PDB entry 6QKU | X-ray diffraction, 1.51 A resolution | chains A and B

# Chain A (and B)
Protein: Fluoroacetate dehalogenase
Organism: Rhodopseudomonas palustris
Notes: chain B of this document is another copy of the same molecule, construct and numbering; everything in this record applies to it too
Reference sequence: A0A2R4GQN1 (A0A2R4GQN1_RHOPL); numbering as in UniProt (aligned over 1-302)
Sequence (306 residues; numbered -1 to 304; the number before each row is that of its first residue; numbers below 1 keep their minus sign (Gly-1 is residue -1)):
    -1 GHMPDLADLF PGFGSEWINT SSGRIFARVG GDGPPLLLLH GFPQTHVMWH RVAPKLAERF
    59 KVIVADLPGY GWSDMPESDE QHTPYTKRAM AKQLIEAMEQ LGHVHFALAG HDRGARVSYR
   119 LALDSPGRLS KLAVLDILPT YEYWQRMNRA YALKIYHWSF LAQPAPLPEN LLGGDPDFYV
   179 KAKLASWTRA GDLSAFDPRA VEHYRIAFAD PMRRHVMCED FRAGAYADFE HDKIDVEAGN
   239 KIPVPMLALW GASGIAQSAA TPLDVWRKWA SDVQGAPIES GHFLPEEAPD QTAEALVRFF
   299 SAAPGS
Disordered / not traced: -1 to 2, 300-304 (chain B: -1 to 3, 301-304)
Construct notes: expression tag (-1 to 0, 303-304); conflict Pro2 (Ser in A0A2R4GQN1), Glu78 (Asp in A0A2R4GQN1), Leu119 (Met in A0A2R4GQN1), Arg197 (Gln in A0A2R4GQN1), Val199 (Ile in A0A2R4GQN1), Phe219 (Tyr in A0A2R4GQN1), Ile232 (Ala in A0A2R4GQN1), Val295 (Met in A0A2R4GQN1), Arg296 (Thr in A0A2R4GQN1)
Ligand contacts:
  - glycolic acid / chloroacetic acid: Asp110, Arg111, Arg114, Asp134, Ile135, Tyr141, Ile153, His155, Trp156, Trp185, Phe219, His280
  - chloroacetic acid (R3W): Asp134, Tyr141, Lys152, Ile153, Trp185, Gly252, Ile253, Ala254, His280
Reported in the primary citation:
  - allosteric site: Tyr141, Lys152, Ile153 (from molecular simulation)
  - mutagenesis - K152I: unchanged stability
  - catalytic residues: Asp110 (citing earlier work)
  - mutagenesis - H280N: decreased catalytic activity (citing earlier work)

# Chain A / chain B interface
Residue-residue contacts (43):
  Trp142(A) - Arg147(B)
  Met145(A) - Met145(B)
  Met145(A) - Asn146(B)  hydrogen bond (backbone-backbone)
  Met145(A) - Ala150(B)  hydrophobic
  Asn146(A) - Met145(B)
  Arg147(A) - Trp142(B)
  Arg147(A) - Met145(B)
  Arg147(A) - Ala223(B)  hydrogen bond (side chain-backbone)
  Arg147(A) - Tyr224(B)
  Arg147(A) - Phe227(B)
  Ala150(A) - Met145(B)  hydrophobic
  Ala150(A) - Ser157(B)
  Leu151(A) - Ala160(B)  hydrophobic
  Leu151(A) - Gln161(B)  hydrogen bond (backbone-side chain)
  Leu151(A) - Ala223(B)  hydrophobic
  Leu151(A) - Tyr224(B)
  Tyr154(A) - Phe158(B)  hydrophobic
  Tyr154(A) - Gln161(B)
  Tyr154(A) - Leu165(B)
  Ser157(A) - Ala150(B)
  Phe158(A) - Tyr154(B)  hydrophobic
  Phe158(A) - Phe158(B)  hydrophobic
  Ala160(A) - Leu151(B)  hydrophobic
  Gln161(A) - Leu151(B)  hydrogen bond (side chain-backbone)
  Gln161(A) - Tyr154(B)
  Pro164(A) - Phe176(B)  hydrophobic
  Leu165(A) - Tyr154(B)
  Leu165(A) - Lys181(B)
  Asn168(A) - Asp173(B)  hydrogen bond
  Asn168(A) - Phe176(B)
  Leu169(A) - Leu169(B)
  Leu169(A) - Tyr177(B)  hydrophobic
  Leu170(A) - Leu169(B)  hydrophobic
  Asp173(A) - Asn168(B)  hydrogen bond
  Phe176(A) - Leu165(B)  hydrophobic
  Phe176(A) - Asn168(B)
  Tyr177(A) - Leu169(B)  hydrophobic
  Lys181(A) - Leu165(B)
  Ala223(A) - Arg147(B)  hydrogen bond (backbone-side chain)
  Ala223(A) - Leu151(B)  hydrophobic
  Tyr224(A) - Arg147(B)
  Tyr224(A) - Leu151(B)
  Phe227(A) - Arg147(B)
Other interface residues (no listed pair), chain A (27 interface residues in all): Trp156, Gly172, Ala180, Glu228
Other interface residues (no listed pair), chain B (24 interface residues in all): Pro164, Leu170, Gly172

# Summary
27 residues of chain A and 24 residues of chain B are in contact; the contacts include 7 hydrogen bonds. Polar
contacts include Arg147(A)-Ala223(B), Leu151(A)-Gln161(B) and Asn168(A)-Asp173(B). Bound to chain A:
chloroacetic acid and glycolic acid / chloroacetic acid. From the paper: the catalytic residue Asp110(A);
H280N of chain A reduces catalytic activity.
Chain A and chain B are both Fluoroacetate dehalogenase (Rhodopseudomonas palustris); the structure, Crystal
Structure of the Fluoroacetate Dehalogenase RPA1163 - Tyr219Phe - Chloroacetate soaked 2hr, was determined by
X-ray diffraction (same publication as 6QKS, 6QKT and 6QKW).
